PDB entry 6U0H | electron microscopy, 4.30 A resolution (low resolution: residue-level contacts below are approximate; hydrogen-bond / salt-bridge calls are withheld) | chains A and B

== Chain A ==
Molecule: Tubulin alpha chain
Source organism: Tetrahymena thermophila
UniProt: P41351 (TBA_TETTH); numbering as in UniProt (aligned over 1-449)
Amino-acid sequence (449 residues; each row starts with the number of its first residue):
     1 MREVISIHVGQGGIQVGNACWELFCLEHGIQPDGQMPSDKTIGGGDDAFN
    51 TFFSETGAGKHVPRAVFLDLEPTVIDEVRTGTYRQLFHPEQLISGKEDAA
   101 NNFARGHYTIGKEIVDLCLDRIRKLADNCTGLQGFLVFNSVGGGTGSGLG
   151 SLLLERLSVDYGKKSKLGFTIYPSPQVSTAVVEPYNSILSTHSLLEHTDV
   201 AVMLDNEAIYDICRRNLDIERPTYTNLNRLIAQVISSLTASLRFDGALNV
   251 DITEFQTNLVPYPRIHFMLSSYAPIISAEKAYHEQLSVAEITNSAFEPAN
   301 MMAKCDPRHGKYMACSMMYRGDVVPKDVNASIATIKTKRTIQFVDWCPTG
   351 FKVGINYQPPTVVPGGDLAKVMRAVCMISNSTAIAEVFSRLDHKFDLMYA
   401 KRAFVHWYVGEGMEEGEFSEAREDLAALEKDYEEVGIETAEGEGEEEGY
Disordered / not traced: 38-47, 440-449
Metal / ion sites: Mg2+: Glu71 (together with GTP)
Swiss-Prot annotation at these positions:
  - active site: Glu254
  - binding site (GTP): Gln11, Glu71, Ser140, Gly144, Thr145, Thr179, Asn206, Asn228
  - binding site (Mg(2+)): Glu71
  - site: Tyr449 (Involved in polymerization)
  - modified residue: Lys40 (N6-acetyllysine)
  - mutagenesis: Lys40 (K40R: Produces faster growing cells in medium with paclitaxel, a microtubule-stabilizing drug)

== Chain B ==
Molecule: Tubulin beta chain
Source organism: Tetrahymena thermophila
UniProt: P41352 (TBB_TETTH); residues 1-443 here = UniProt positions 1-443
Amino-acid sequence (443 residues; row label = number of the first residue in the row):
     1 MREIVHIQGGQCGNQIGAKFWEVISDEHGIDPTGTYHGDSDLQLERINVY
    51 YNEATGGRYVPRAILMDLEPGTMDSVRAGPFGQLFRPDNFVFGQTGAGNN
   101 WAKGHYTEGAELIDSVLDVVRKEAEGCDCLQGFQITHSLGGGTGSGMGTL
   151 LISKVREEYPDRIMETFSVVPSPKVSDTVVEPYNATLSVHQLVENADECM
   201 VIDNEALYDICFRTLKLTTPTYGDLNHLVSAAMSGVTCCLRFPGQLNSDL
   251 RKLAVNLIPFPRLHFFMIGFAPLTSRGSQQYRALTVPELTQQMFDAKNMM
   301 CAADPRHGRYLTASALFRGRMSTKEVDEQMLNVQNKNSSYFVEWIPNNIK
   351 SSICDIPPKGLKMAVTFVGNSTAIQEMFKRVAEQFTAMFRRKAFLHWYTG
   401 EGMDEMEFTEAESNMNDLVSEYQQYQDATAEEEGEFEEEEGEN
Disordered / not traced: 431-443
Swiss-Prot annotation at these positions:
  - binding site (GTP): Gln11, Glu69, Ser138, Gly142, Thr143, Gly144, Asn204, Asn226
  - binding site (Mg(2+)): Glu69

== How chain A and chain B interact ==
Contacting residue pairs (64; chain A residue first):
  Gln11(A) with Gln245(B); Asn247(B)
  Gln15(A) with Gln245(B)
  Glu71(A) with Asn247(B)
  Pro72(A) with Arg46(B)
  Thr73(A) with Arg2(B); Arg46(B); Asn247(B)
  Val74(A) with Asn247(B)
  Asp76(A) with Glu45(B); Arg46(B)
  Lys96(A) with Met1(B); Cys129(B)
  Glu97(A) with Cys129(B); Leu130(B); Arg251(B)
  Asp98(A) with Arg2(B); Asp249(B)
  Ala100(A) with Arg251(B); Lys252(B); Val255(B)
  Asn101(A) with Lys252(B); Asn256(B)
  Arg105(A) with Arg251(B)
  Gln176(A) with Leu331(B)
  Val177(A) with Asp327(B); Leu331(B)
  Ser178(A) with Asn347(B); Ile349(B)
  Thr179(A) with Leu246(B); Lys350(B); Ser351(B)
  Ala180(A) with Asn347(B)
  Val181(A) with Asn256(B); Asn347(B); Asn348(B)
  Val182(A) with Asn256(B)
  Tyr210(A) with Thr323(B); Lys324(B)
  Arg221(A) with Ser322(B)
  Pro222(A) with Ser322(B); Thr323(B); Lys324(B)
  Thr223(A) with Gln245(B); Ser322(B)
  Tyr224(A) with Thr323(B)
  Lys394(A) with Pro346(B); Asn347(B)
  Leu397(A) with Trp344(B)
  Met398(A) with Ile345(B); Pro346(B)
  Lys401(A) with Trp344(B); Ala430(B)
  Phe404(A) with Val255(B); Leu257(B); Ile258(B); Pro259(B); Ile345(B)
  His406(A) with Pro259(B); Phe260(B); Pro261(B)
  Trp407(A) with Ala254(B); Val255(B); Ile258(B)
Other interface residues (no listed pair), chain A (36 interface residues in all): Asn102, Arg214, Arg402, Ala403
Other interface residues (no listed pair), chain B (40 interface residues in all): Asp128, Arg162, Gly244, Thr312, Met321, Glu343

== Summary ==
36 residues of chain A and 40 residues of chain B are in contact. UniProt lists active-site residue Glu254(A),
8 GTP-binding residues, Mg2+-binding residue Glu71(A) and one mutagenesis site on chain A.
Chain A is Tubulin alpha chain and chain B is Tubulin beta chain, both from Tetrahymena thermophila; the
structure, Tubulin lattice of the ciliary doublet microtubule from Tetrahymena thermophila, was determined by
electron microscopy together with 6U0T and 6U0U from the same study.
